8F0K - chains A and N of the 7 polymer chains in the assembly; structure by electron microscopy, 1.90 A resolution.

== Chain A ==
Protein: Guanine nucleotide-binding protein G(s) subunit alpha isoforms short
From: Homo sapiens
UniProtKB: P63092 (GNAS2_HUMAN); residues 1-394 here = UniProt positions 1-394
Sequence (394 residues; numbered 1 to 394; the number before each row is that of its first residue):
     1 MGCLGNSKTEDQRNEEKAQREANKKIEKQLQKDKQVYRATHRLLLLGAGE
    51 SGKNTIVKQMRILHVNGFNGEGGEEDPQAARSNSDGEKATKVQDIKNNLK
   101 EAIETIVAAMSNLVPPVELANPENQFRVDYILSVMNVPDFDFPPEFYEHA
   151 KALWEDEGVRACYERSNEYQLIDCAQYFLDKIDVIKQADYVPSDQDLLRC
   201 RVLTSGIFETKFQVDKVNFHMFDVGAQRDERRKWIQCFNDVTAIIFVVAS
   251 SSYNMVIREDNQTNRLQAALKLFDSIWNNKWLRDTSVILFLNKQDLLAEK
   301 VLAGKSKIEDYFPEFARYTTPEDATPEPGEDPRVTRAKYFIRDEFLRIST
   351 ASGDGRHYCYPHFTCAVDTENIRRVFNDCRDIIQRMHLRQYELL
Unresolved in the structure: 1-10, 61-203, 251-263
Differences from the reference sequence: engineered mutation Asn-54 (Ser in P63092), Ala-226 (Gly in P63092), Ala-268 (Glu in P63092), Lys-271 (Asn in P63092), Asp-274 (Lys in P63092), Lys-280 (Arg in P63092), Asp-284 (Thr in P63092), Thr-285 (Ile in P63092)

== Chain N ==
Protein: Nanobody 35
From: Lama glama
Notes: antibody fragment or engineered binder
Sequence (138 residues; each row starts with the number of its first residue):
     1 QVQLQESGGGLVQPGGSLRLSCAASGFTFSNYKMNWVRQAPGKGLEWVSD
    51 ISQSGASISYTGSVKGRFTISRDNAKNTLYLQMNSLKPEDTAVYYCARCP
   101 APFTRDCFDVTSTTYAYRGQGTQVTVSSHHHHHHEPEA
Unresolved in the structure: 129-138
Cystine bridges: Cys-22/Cys-96, Cys-99/Cys-107

== Interface between chain A and chain N ==
Contacting residue pairs (27; chain A residue first):
  Arg-228(A) / Thr-114(N)
  Asp-229(A) / Asp-109(N)
  Asp-229(A) / Ser-112(N)
  Asp-229(A) / Thr-113(N)  hydrogen bond (side chain-backbone)
  Glu-230(A) / Asp-109(N)
  Glu-230(A) / Thr-114(N)
  Arg-231(A) / Asp-109(N)  hydrogen bond (backbone-side chain)
  Arg-232(A) / Pro-100(N)
  Arg-232(A) / Phe-108(N)
  Arg-232(A) / Asp-109(N)  salt bridge
  Arg-232(A) / Tyr-115(N)
  Gln-267(A) / Trp-47(N)
  Gln-267(A) / Thr-61(N)
  Lys-271(A) / Trp-47(N)
  Lys-271(A) / Asp-50(N)  salt bridge
  Ser-275(A) / Asp-106(N)
  Ser-275(A) / Cys-107(N)  hydrogen bond (side chain-backbone)
  Ser-275(A) / Phe-108(N)
  Ile-276(A) / Phe-108(N)
  Asn-278(A) / Arg-105(N)  hydrogen bond
  Asn-278(A) / Asp-106(N)
  Asn-279(A) / Asp-106(N)  hydrogen bond
  Asn-279(A) / Phe-108(N)
  Arg-283(A) / Arg-105(N)
  Tyr-311(A) / Gly-62(N)
  Pro-313(A) / Gly-62(N)
  Ser-352(A) / Arg-105(N)
Interface residues without a listed pair, chain A (20 interface residues in all): Ile-235, Asn-264, Leu-272, Asp-274, Asp-310
Interface residues without a listed pair, chain N (18 interface residues in all): Lys-33, Glu-46, Ser-63, Tyr-117

== In short ==
The interface between chain A and chain N involves 20 residues on one side and 18 on the other; the contacts
include 5 hydrogen bonds and 2 salt bridges. Polar pairs include Arg-232(A)/Asp-109(N), Lys-271(A)/Asp-50(N)
and Asp-229(A)/Thr-113(N).
Chain A is Guanine nucleotide-binding protein G(s) subunit alpha isoforms short (Homo sapiens) and chain N is
Nanobody 35 (Lama glama); the structure, Human Amylin3 Receptor in complex with Gs and Pramlintide analogue
peptide San385, was determined by electron microscopy (same publication as 8F0J, 8F2A and 8F2B).
